PDB entry 6LYJ | X-ray diffraction, 2.10 A resolution | chains A and C

== Chain A ==
Name: Uracil-DNA glycosylase
Source organism: Epstein-Barr virus (strain GD1)
Notes: EC 3.2.2.27
UniProt: Q3KSS2 (Q3KSS2_EBVG); numbering as in UniProt (aligned over 1-255)
Amino-acid sequence (255 residues; each row starts with the number of its first residue):
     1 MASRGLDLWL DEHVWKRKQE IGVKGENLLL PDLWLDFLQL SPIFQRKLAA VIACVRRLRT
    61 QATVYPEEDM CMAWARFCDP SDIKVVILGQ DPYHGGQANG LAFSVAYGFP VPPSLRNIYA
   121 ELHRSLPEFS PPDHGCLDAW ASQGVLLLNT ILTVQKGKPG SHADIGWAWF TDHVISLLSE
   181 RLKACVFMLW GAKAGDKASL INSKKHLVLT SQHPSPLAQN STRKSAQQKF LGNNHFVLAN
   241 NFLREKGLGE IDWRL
Not modelled in the structure: 1-26

== Chain C ==
Name: Saugi
Source organism: Staphylococcus aureus
UniProt: Q936H5 (Q936H5_STAAU); residues 1-112 here = UniProt positions 1-112
Amino-acid sequence (112 residues; each row starts with the number of its first residue):
     1 MTLELQLKHY ITNLFNLPKD EKWECESIEE IADDILPDQY VRLGALSNKI LQTYTYYSDT
    61 LHESNIYPFI LYYQKQLIAI GYIDENHDMD FLYLHNTIMP LLDQRYLLTG GQ

== Interface between chain A and chain C ==
Residue-residue contacts - 45 pairs, chain A then chain C:
  Gln90(A) with Ile28(C); Glu29(C), hydrogen bond (side chain-backbone)
  His94(A) with Cys25(C); Ser27(C), hydrogen bond
  Gln97(A) with Glu24(C); Cys25(C), hydrogen bond (side chain-backbone); Tyr57(C), hydrogen bond
  Phe109(A) with Glu24(C)
  Pro110(A) with Glu24(C); Tyr57(C)
  Val111(A) with Tyr57(C)
  Pro112(A) with Glu26(C); Tyr57(C), hydrophobic
  Pro113(A) with Glu26(C); Tyr57(C); Tyr67(C), hydrophobic
  Ser114(A) with Glu26(C), hydrogen bond
  Arg116(A) with His62(C), hydrogen bond
  Pro159(A) with Ser27(C); Tyr54(C)
  Gly191(A) with Glu30(C)
  Ala192(A) with Glu30(C), hydrogen bond (backbone-side chain)
  Lys193(A) with Glu29(C), salt bridge
  Gln212(A) with Asp34(C), hydrogen bond
  His213(A) with Ile28(C); Glu30(C)
  Ser215(A) with Ile28(C)
  Pro216(A) with Tyr67(C), hydrophobic; Ile83(C); His87(C), hydrogen bond (backbone-side chain)
  Leu217(A) with Asp34(C); Ile35(C); Thr53(C); Thr55(C); Phe69(C), hydrophobic; Ile83(C), hydrophobic
  Ala218(A) with Asp34(C); Ile35(C)
  Gln219(A) with His87(C)
  Asn220(A) with His87(C)
  Ser221(A) with Asp34(C), hydrogen bond (side chain-backbone)
  Thr222(A) with Asp38(C)
  Lys224(A) with Asp33(C), salt bridge; Asp38(C), salt bridge
  Ser225(A) with Asp34(C)
Interface residues without a listed pair, chain A (28 interface residues in all): Asp91, Tyr93
Interface residues without a listed pair, chain C (23 interface residues in all): Ile31, Asp59, Leu71

== Summary ==
28 residues of chain A face 23 of chain C across their interface; the contacts include 10 hydrogen bonds and 3
salt bridges. Among the polar pairs are Lys193(A)-Glu29(C), Lys224(A)-Asp33(C) and Lys224(A)-Asp38(C).
Chain A is Uracil-DNA glycosylase (Epstein-Barr virus (strain GD1)) and chain C is Saugi (Staphylococcus
aureus); the structure, The crystal structure of SAUGI/EBVUDG complex, was determined by X-ray diffraction
(same publication as 6LYV).
